3CMA - chains Y and 0 of the 33 polymer chains in the assembly; structure by X-ray diffraction, 2.80 A resolution.

Chain Y:
Name: 50S ribosomal protein L32e
From: Haloarcula marismortui
UniProtKB: P12736 (RL32_HALMA); residues 0-239 here correspond to UniProt positions 1-240 (UniProt number = residue number + 1)
Sequence (240 residues; row label = number of the first residue in the row; numbering starts at 0):
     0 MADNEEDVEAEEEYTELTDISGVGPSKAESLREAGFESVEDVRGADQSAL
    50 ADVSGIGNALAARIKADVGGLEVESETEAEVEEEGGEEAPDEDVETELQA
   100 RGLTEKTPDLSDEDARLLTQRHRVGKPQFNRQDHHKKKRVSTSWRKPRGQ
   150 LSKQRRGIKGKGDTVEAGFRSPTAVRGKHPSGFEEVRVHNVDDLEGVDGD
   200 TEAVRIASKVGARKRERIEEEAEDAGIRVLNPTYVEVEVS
Unresolved in the structure: 0-94, 237-239

Chain 0:
Molecule: 23S ribosomal RNA
From: Haloarcula marismortui
Sequence (2923 nucleotides; each row starts with the number of its first residue):
     1 GUUGGCUACUAUGCCAGCUGGUGGAUUGCUCGGCUCAGGCGCUGAUGAAG
    51 GACGUGCCAAGCUGCGAUAAGCUGUGGGGAGCCGCACGGAGGCGAAGAAC
   101 CACAGAUUUCCGAAUGAGAAUCUCUCUAACAAUUGCUUCGCGCAAUGAGG
   151 AACCCCGAGAACUGAAACAUCUCAGUAUCGGGAGGAACAGAAAACGCAAC
   201 GUGAUGUCGUUAGUAACCGCGAGUGAACGCGAUACAGCCCAAACCGAAGC
   251 CCUCACGGGCAAUGUGGUGUCAGGGCUACCUCUCAUCAGCCGACCGUCUU
   301 CACGAAGUCUCUUGGAAUAGAGCGUGAUACAGGGUGACAACCCCGUACUG
   351 AAGACCAGUACGCUGUGCGGUAGUGCCAGAGUAGCGGGGGUUGGAUAUCC
   401 CUCGCGAAUAACGCAGGCAUCGACUGCGAAGGCUAAACACAACCUGAGAC
   451 CGAUAGUGAACAAGUAGUGUGAACGAACGCUGCAAAGUACCCUCAGAAGG
   501 GAGGCGAAAUAGAGCAUGAAAUCAGUUGGCGAUCGAGCGACAGGGCAUAC
   551 AAGGUCCCUUGACGAAUGACCGAGACGCGAGUCUCCAGUAAGACUCACGG
   601 GAAGCCGAUGUUCUGUCGUACGUUUUGAAAAACGAGCCAGGGAGUGUGUC
   651 UGUAUGGCAAGUCUAACCGGAGUAUCCGGGGAGGCACAGGGAAACCGACA
   701 UGGCCGCAGGGCUUUGCCCGAGGGCCGCCGUCUUCAAGGGCGGGGAGCCA
   751 UGUGGACACGACCCGAAUCCGGACGAUCUACGCAUGGACAAGAUGAAGCG
   801 UGCCGAAAGGCACGUGGAAGUCUGUUAGAGUUGGUGUCCUACAAUACCCU
   851 CUCGUGAUCUAUGUGUAGGGGUGAAAGGCCCAUCGAGUCCGGCAACAGCU
   901 GGUUCCAAUCGAAACAUGUCGAAGCAUGACCUCCGCCGAGGUAGUCUGUG
   951 AGGUAGAGCGACCGAUUGGUGUGUCCGCCUCCGAGAGGAGUCGGCACACC
  1001 UGUCAAACUCCAAACUUACAGACGCUGUUUGACGCGGGGAUUCCGGUGCG
  1051 CGGGGUAAGCCUGUGUACCAGGAGGGGAACAACCCAGAGAUAGGUUAAGG
  1101 UCCCCAAGUGUGGAUUAAGUGUAAUCCUCUGAAGGUGGUCUCGAGCCCUA
  1151 GACAGCCGGGAGGUGAGCUUAGAAGCAGCUACCCUCUAAGAAAAGCGUAA
  1201 CAGCUUACCGGCCGAGGUUUGAGGCGCCCAAAAUGAUCGGGACUCAAAUC
  1251 CACCACCGAGACCUGUCCGUACCACUCAUACUGGUAAUCGAGUAGAUUGG
  1301 CGCUCUAAUUGGAUGGAAGCAGGGGCGAGAGCUCCUGUGGACCGAUUAGU
  1351 GACGAAAAUCCUGGCCAUAGUAGCAGCGAUAGUCGGGUGAGAACCCCGAC
  1401 GGCCUAAUGGAUAAGGGUUCCUCAGCACUGCUGAUCAGCUGAGGGUUAGC
  1451 CGGUCCUAAGUCUCACCGCAACUCGACUGAGACGAAAUGGGAAACAGGUU
  1501 AAUAUUCCUGUGCCAUCAUGCAGUGAAAGUUGACGCCCUGGGGUCGAUCA
  1551 CGCCGGGCAUUCGCCCGGUCGAACCGUCCAACUCCGUGGAAGCCGUAAUG
  1601 GCAGGAAGCGGACGAACGGCGGCAUAGGGAAACGUGAUUCAACCUGGGGC
  1651 CCAUGAAAAGACGAGCAUGAUGUCCGUACCGAGAACCGACACAGGUGUCC
  1701 AUGGCGGCGAAAGCCAAGGCCUGUCGGGAGCAACCAACGUUAGGGAAUUC
  1751 GGCAAGUUAGUCCCGUACCUUCGGAAGAAGGGAUGCCUGCUCCGGAACGG
  1801 AGCAGGUCGCAGUGACUCGGAAGCUCGGACUGUCUAGUAACAACAUAGGU
  1851 GACCGCAAAUCCGCAAGGACUCGUACGGUCACUGAAUCCUGCCCAGUGCA
  1901 GGUAUCUGAACACCUCGUACAAGAGGACGAAGGACCUGUCAACGGCGGGG
  1951 GUAACUAUGACCCUCUUAAGGUAGCGUAGUACCUUGCCGCAUCAGUAGCG
  2001 GCUUGCAUGAAUGGAUUAACCAGAGCUUCACUGUCCCAACGUUGGGCCCG
  2051 GUGAACUGUACAUUCCAGUGCGGAGUCUGGAGACACCCAGGGGGAAGCGA
  2101 AGACCCUAUGGAGCUUUACUGCAGGCUGUCGCUGAGACGUGGUCGCCGAU
  2151 GUGCAGCAUAGGUAGGAGUCGUUACAGAGGUACCCGCGCUAGCGGGCCAC
  2201 CCAGACAACAGUGAAAUACUACCCGUCGGUGACUGCGACUCUCACUCCGG
  2251 GAGGAGGACACCGAUAGCCGGGCAGUUUGACUGGGGCGGUACGCGCUCGA
  2301 AAAGAUAUCGAGCGCGCCCUAUGGUCAUCUCAGCCGGGACAGAGACCCGG
  2351 CGAAGAGUGCAAGAGCAAAAGAUGACUUGACAGUGUUCUUCCCAACGAGG
  2401 AACGCUGACGCGAAAGCGUGGUCUAGCGAACCAAUUAGCCUGCUUGAUGC
  2451 GGGCAAUUGAUGACAGAAAAGCUACCCUAGGGAUAACAGAGUCGUCACUC
  2501 GCAAGAGCACAUAUCGACCGAGUGGCUUGCUACCUCGAUGUCGGUUCCCU
  2551 CCAUCCUGCCCGUGCAGAAGCGGGCAAGGGUGAGGUUGUUCGCCUAUUAA
  2601 AGGAGGUCGUGAGCUGGGUUUAGACCGUCGUGAGACAGGUCGGCUGCUAU
  2651 CUACUGGGUGUGUAAUGGUGUCUGACAAGAACGACCGUAUAGUACGAGAG
  2701 GAACUACGGUUGGUGGCCACUGGUGUACCGGUUGUUCGAGAGAGCACGUG
  2751 CCGGGUAGCCACGCCACACGGGGUAAGAGCUGAACGCAUCUAAGCUCGAA
  2801 ACCCACUUGGAAAAGAGACACCGCCGAGGUCCCGCGUACAAGACGCGGUC
  2851 GAUAGACUCGGGGUGUGCGCGUCGAGGUAACGAGACGUUAAGCCCACGAG
  2901 CACUAACAGACCAAAGCCAUCAU
Unresolved in the structure: 1-9, 126-127, 715, 971-998, 1560, 1952-1963, 2137-2236, 2339-2343, 2665-2666, 2915-2923
Modified / non-standard residues: 1MA (6-hydro-1-methyladenosine-5'-monophosphate) at position 628, OMU (o2'-methyluridine 5'-monophosphate) at position 2587, OMG (o2'-methylguanosine-5'-monophosphate) at position 2588, UR3 (3-methyluridine-5'-monophoshate) at position 2619, PSU (pseudouridine-5'-monophosphate) at position 2621
Ion coordination: Mg2+ site 1 near G28 (its only coordinating residue here); Na+ site 1 near C40 (its only coordinating residue here); Na+ site 2: G56, A59, G61; Sr2+ site 1 near C85 (its only coordinating residue here); Na+ site 3 near U108 (its only coordinating residue here); Na+ site 4 near C141 (its only coordinating residue here); Na+ site 5 near U146 (its only coordinating residue here); Mg2+ site 2: C162, U2276; Mg2+ site 3: A165, A167, C168; Na+ site 6: A165, A166; Mg2+ site 4 near A166 (its only coordinating residue here); Na+ site 7: C168, G2110; 37 more Na+ sites not listed; 16 more Mg2+ sites not listed; 23 more Sr2+ sites not listed
Residues lining bound ligands: 6-aminohexanoic acid / phenylalanine: G2102, A2103, C2104, A2486, G2540, U2620, PSU_2621
Reported in the primary citation:
  - binding site for the 3-nt RNA strand: C2104, G2284, G2285, A2486, A2637
  - binding site for the 3-nt RNA strand: U2541, OMG_2588, U2589, U2590, G2618, U2620
  - conformationally variable residues (loop rearrangement): G2618 to U2620, A2637
  - binding site for phenylalanine: A2486
  - contacts within the chain: U2541-G2618

How chain Y and chain 0 interact:
Contacting residue pairs (171):
  Arg115(Y) with U1266(0), hydrogen bond to the phosphate; C1267(0), salt bridge to the phosphate
  Thr118(Y) with U595(0), phosphate contact
  Gln119(Y) with U1266(0), hydrogen bond to the sugar; C1267(0), sugar contact
  Arg120(Y) with C1326(0), phosphate contact; G1327(0), salt bridge to the phosphate
  His121(Y) with U555(0), phosphate contact; C556(0), salt bridge to the phosphate
  Arg122(Y) with C594(0), hydrogen bond to the sugar; U595(0), salt bridge to the phosphate
  Val123(Y) with U1091(0), sugar contact
  Lys125(Y) with G1327(0), base contact; A1328(0), salt bridge to the phosphate; G1329(0), salt bridge to the phosphate
  Pro126(Y) with C541(0), phosphate contact
  Gln127(Y) with A540(0), hydrogen bond to the phosphate; C541(0), hydrogen bond to the phosphate
  Phe128(Y) with A1328(0), sugar contact; G1329(0), phosphate contact
  Arg130(Y) with A1356(0), salt bridge to the phosphate
  Gln131(Y) with C621(0), phosphate contact; G622(0), hydrogen bond to the phosphate
  Asp132(Y) with A620(0), hydrogen bond to the sugar; C621(0), sugar contact; A1356(0), base contact
  His134(Y) with C538(0), salt bridge to the phosphate; G539(0), sugar contact
  Lys135(Y) with G537(0), hydrogen bond to the sugar; C538(0), phosphate contact; A620(0), hydrogen bond to the sugar
  Lys136(Y) with C637(0), salt bridge to the phosphate; C638(0), phosphate contact; A1356(0), base contact; U2059(0), hydrogen bond to the sugar
  Lys137(Y) with A521(0), salt bridge to the phosphate; U522(0), salt bridge to the phosphate; C638(0), hydrogen bond to the phosphate
  Arg138(Y) with C637(0), salt bridge to the phosphate; C638(0), salt bridge to the phosphate; A639(0), phosphate contact; A1356(0), hydrogen bond to the sugar
  Val139(Y) with A1356(0), base contact
  Ser142(Y) with A1330(0), sugar contact; G1331(0), hydrogen bond to the phosphate
  Trp143(Y) with C906(0), hydrogen bond to the phosphate; A907(0), hydrogen bond to the phosphate; G1329(0), phosphate contact; A1330(0), hydrogen bond to the phosphate
  Arg144(Y) with C905(0), salt bridge to the phosphate; C906(0), phosphate contact; A1330(0), phosphate contact; G1331(0), salt bridge to the phosphate
  Lys145(Y) with C906(0), hydrogen bond to the phosphate; A907(0), phosphate contact
  Arg147(Y) with G622(0), phosphate contact; C906(0), salt bridge to the phosphate
  Gly148(Y) with G622(0), hydrogen bond to the phosphate; U623(0), phosphate contact
  Gln149(Y) with U623(0), hydrogen bond to the phosphate; G1071(0), phosphate contact; U1293(0), hydrogen bond to the sugar; A1294(0), phosphate contact
  Leu150(Y) with U623(0), base contact; U624(0), base contact; U625(0), base contact; 1MA_628(0), sugar contact
  Ser151(Y) with C621(0), phosphate contact; G622(0), phosphate contact
  Lys152(Y) with A620(0), phosphate contact; C621(0), salt bridge to the phosphate; A629(0), salt bridge to the phosphate
  Arg154(Y) with G1071(0), sugar contact; G1072(0), salt bridge to the phosphate; U1293(0), sugar contact
  Arg155(Y) with G1072(0), phosphate contact; A1073(0), sugar contact
  Gly156(Y) with A1073(0), hydrogen bond to the sugar
  Ile157(Y) with A1073(0), phosphate contact; G1074(0), phosphate contact
  Lys158(Y) with C617(0), hydrogen bond to the sugar; G618(0), sugar contact; G1074(0), hydrogen bond to the phosphate; G1075(0), salt bridge to the phosphate; G1260(0), base contact
  Gly159(Y) with G539(0), hydrogen bond to the base; A540(0), sugar contact; C617(0), base contact
  Lys160(Y) with G537(0), sugar contact; G618(0), hydrogen bond to the sugar; A620(0), salt bridge to the phosphate
  Gly161(Y) with A540(0), sugar contact
  Val164(Y) with A907(0), phosphate contact; A1328(0), sugar contact; G1329(0), sugar contact
  Glu165(Y) with A908(0), phosphate contact; G1089(0), hydrogen bond to the sugar; A1328(0), base contact
  Ala166(Y) with A908(0), hydrogen bond to the phosphate; C1268(0), hydrogen bond to the sugar; G1269(0), sugar contact; A1328(0), hydrogen bond to the base
  Gly167(Y) with G1089(0), hydrogen bond to the base; A1090(0), sugar contact; C1268(0), base contact
  Phe168(Y) with A1090(0), sugar contact; A1328(0), sugar contact
  Arg169(Y) with C1268(0), sugar contact; G1327(0), hydrogen bond to the phosphate; A1328(0), salt bridge to the phosphate; G1329(0), base contact
  Ser170(Y) with C1268(0), sugar contact; G1327(0), phosphate contact; A1328(0), hydrogen bond to the phosphate
  Pro171(Y) with C1267(0), sugar contact; C1268(0), sugar contact
  Thr172(Y) with C1268(0), hydrogen bond to the phosphate; G1269(0), phosphate contact
  Arg175(Y) with C1268(0), hydrogen bond to the phosphate; G1269(0), salt bridge to the phosphate; G1327(0), phosphate contact; A1328(0), salt bridge to the phosphate
  Gly176(Y) with C1326(0), sugar contact; G1327(0), hydrogen bond to the phosphate
  Lys177(Y) with C1326(0), sugar contact
  His178(Y) with G553(0), salt bridge to the phosphate; G554(0), salt bridge to the phosphate
  Pro179(Y) with G553(0), sugar contact; G1325(0), sugar contact
  Ser180(Y) with G554(0), phosphate contact
  Arg186(Y) with U1333(0), hydrogen bond to the phosphate; C1334(0), salt bridge to the phosphate
  His188(Y) with G1311(0), sugar contact; G1312(0), sugar contact
  Asn189(Y) with G1311(0), phosphate contact; G1312(0), phosphate contact
  Arg204(Y) with A552(0), hydrogen bond to the phosphate; G553(0), salt bridge to the phosphate; G1324(0), base contact; U1333(0), sugar contact; C1334(0), hydrogen bond to the sugar
  Ile205(Y) with C1334(0), sugar contact
  Ala206(Y) with C1334(0), phosphate contact
  Ser207(Y) with C1334(0), hydrogen bond to the phosphate; C1335(0), phosphate contact
  Lys208(Y) with G1312(0), hydrogen bond to the sugar; A1313(0), sugar contact; A1317(0), phosphate contact; A1318(0), phosphate contact; C1343(0), hydrogen bond to the sugar; G1344(0), hydrogen bond to the sugar
  Val209(Y) with G1312(0), hydrogen bond to the sugar; A1313(0), phosphate contact
  Gly210(Y) with A1313(0), hydrogen bond to the phosphate; U1314(0), phosphate contact; G1315(0), sugar contact; G1316(0), phosphate contact
  Ala211(Y) with G1315(0), hydrogen bond to the phosphate; G1316(0), hydrogen bond to the phosphate
  Arg212(Y) with G320(0), hydrogen bond to the sugar; G1315(0), hydrogen bond to the sugar
  Lys213(Y) with G1312(0), salt bridge to the phosphate; A1313(0), salt bridge to the phosphate
  Glu215(Y) with G1315(0), hydrogen bond to the base
  Arg227(Y) with G554(0), salt bridge to the phosphate
  Leu229(Y) with A552(0), sugar contact
  Asn230(Y) with C1334(0), hydrogen bond to the phosphate; C1335(0), phosphate contact
  Pro231(Y) with A552(0), phosphate contact
  Tyr233(Y) with A551(0), hydrogen bond to the phosphate; A552(0), hydrogen bond to the phosphate
Interface residues without a listed pair, chain Y (80 interface residues in all): Glu112, Leu116, Gln153, Asp162, Val174, Glu184, Arg214, Arg216
Interface residues without a listed pair, chain 0 (76 interface residues in all): C596, G636, G1290, G1292, A2060

Summary:
Chain Y and chain 0 form an interface of 80 and 76 residues respectively; the contacts include 52 hydrogen
bonds and 31 salt bridges. Polar pairs include Gly159(Y)-G539(0), Ala166(Y)-A1328(0) and Gly167(Y)-G1089(0).
From the paper: a binding site for the 3-nt RNA strand at C2104(0), G2284(0) and G2285(0) among others; a
binding site for phenylalanine at A2486(0).
Chain Y is 50S ribosomal protein L32e and chain 0 is 23S ribosomal RNA, both from Haloarcula marismortui; the
structure, The structure of CCA and CCA-Phe-Cap-Bio bound to the large ribosomal subunit of Haloarcula
marismortui, was determined by X-ray diffraction together with 3CME from the same study.
